PDB entry 9KAK | electron microscopy, 3.10 A resolution | chains F and T of the 8 polymer chains in the assembly

# Chain F
Name: Large T antigen
Organism: Betapolyomavirus macacae
Notes: EC 5.6.2.4
UniProtKB: P03070 (LT_SV40); numbering as in UniProt (aligned over 266-627)
Chain sequence (362 residues; numbered 266 to 627; the number before each row is that of its first residue):
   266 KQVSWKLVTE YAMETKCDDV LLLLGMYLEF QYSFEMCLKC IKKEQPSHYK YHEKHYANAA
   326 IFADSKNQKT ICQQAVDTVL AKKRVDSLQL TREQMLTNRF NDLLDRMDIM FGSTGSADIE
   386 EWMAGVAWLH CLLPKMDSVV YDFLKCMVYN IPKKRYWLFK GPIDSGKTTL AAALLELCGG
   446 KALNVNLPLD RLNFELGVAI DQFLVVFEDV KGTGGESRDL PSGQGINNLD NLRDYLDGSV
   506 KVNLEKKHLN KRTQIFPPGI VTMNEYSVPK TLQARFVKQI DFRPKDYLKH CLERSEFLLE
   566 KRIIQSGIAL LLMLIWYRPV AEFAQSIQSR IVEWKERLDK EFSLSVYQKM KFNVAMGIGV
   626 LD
Swiss-Prot annotation at these positions:
  - binding site (Zn(2+)): Cys302, Cys305, His313, His317
  - binding site (ATP): Gly426 to Thr433
Bound ions: Mg2+: Thr433, Glu473 (together with AMP-PNP)
Small-molecule neighbours: AMP-PNP: Trp393, Leu397, Pro427, Ile428, Asp429, Ser430, Gly431, Lys432, Thr433, Thr434, Glu473, Asn529, Arg548, Pro549, Lys550, Leu553, Lys554, Leu557, Leu564
What the authors report for this chain:
  - binding site for the 15-nt DNA strand (chain T): Arg456, Lys512, His513
  - binding site for AMP-PNP: Lys418, Arg540

# Chain T
Molecule: 15-nt DNA strand
Sequence (15 nucleotides; numbered -8 to 6; the number before each row is that of its first residue; numbers below 1 keep their minus sign (DT-8 is residue -8)):
    -8 TTTTTTTTTT TTTTT

# Interface between chain F and chain T
Contacting residue pairs (8):
  Lys331(F) - DT-8(T)  salt bridge to the phosphate
  Asp455(F) - DT6(T)  sugar contact
  Arg456(F) - DT3(T)  hydrogen bond to the base
  Lys512(F) - DT0(T)  phosphate contact
  Lys512(F) - DT1(T)  salt bridge to the phosphate
  His513(F) - DT-1(T)  phosphate contact
  His513(F) - DT0(T)  hydrogen bond to the phosphate
  Leu514(F) - DT0(T)  hydrogen bond to the phosphate
Interface residues without a listed pair, chain F (8 interface residues in all): Phe459, Lys511
Interface residues without a listed pair, chain T (7 interface residues in all): DT5

# Overview
The interface between chain F and chain T involves 8 residues on one side and 7 on the other, with 3 hydrogen
bonds and 2 salt bridges. Polar contacts include Arg456(F)-DT3(T), His513(F)-DT0(T) and Leu514(F)-DT0(T). From
the paper: a binding site for the 15-nt DNA strand (chain T) at Arg456(F), Lys512(F) and His513(F); a binding
site for AMP-PNP at Lys418(F) and Arg540(F).
Here chain F is Large T antigen (Betapolyomavirus macacae) and chain T is a 15-nt DNA strand. Entry 9KAK
(CryoEM structure of LTag bound to SV40 AT half origin DNA) was determined by electron microscopy together
with 9EVH, 9EVP, 9F3T, 9F3U, 9F5I, 9F73 and 14 further entries from the same study.
